8KFS - chains A and C of the 5 polymer chains in the assembly; structure by X-ray diffraction, 2.15 A resolution.

Chain A:
Name: Holliday junction resolvase MOC1, chloroplastic
From: Zea mays
Reference sequence: B4FCI7 (B4FCI7_MAIZE); numbering as in UniProt (aligned over 109-271)
Chain sequence (163 residues; each row starts with the number of its first residue):
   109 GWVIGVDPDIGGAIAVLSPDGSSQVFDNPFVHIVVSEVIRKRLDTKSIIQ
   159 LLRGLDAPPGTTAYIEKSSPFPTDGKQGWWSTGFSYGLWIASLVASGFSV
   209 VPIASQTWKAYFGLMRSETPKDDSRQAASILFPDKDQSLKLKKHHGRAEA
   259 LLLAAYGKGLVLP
What the authors report for this chain:
  - conformationally variable residues: Asp115, Asp117, Glu174, Glu257
  - mutagenesis - D115N, K229A, H253A, H253D: decreased catalytic activity
  - catalytic residues: Lys229 (proposed by the authors, not directly observed)
  - mutagenesis - H253K: abolished catalytic activity on HJ

Chain C:
Molecule: 33-nt DNA strand
Sequence (33 nucleotides; each row starts with the number of its first residue):
     1 CAATCGTGGGAGACCTTTGGTCTCCCTGCAGAT

Chain A / chain C interface:
Contacting residue pairs (22):
  Val143(A) - DA11(C)  phosphate contact
  Val143(A) - DG12(C)  phosphate contact
  Ser144(A) - DG10(C)  sugar contact
  Ser144(A) - DA11(C)  hydrogen bond to the phosphate
  Ser144(A) - DG12(C)  hydrogen bond to the phosphate
  Arg148(A) - DA11(C)  salt bridge to the phosphate
  Thr181(A) - DG8(C)  base contact
  Asp182(A) - DG8(C)  hydrogen bond to the base
  Gly183(A) - DG8(C)  hydrogen bond to the base
  Gly183(A) - DG9(C)  base contact
  Lys184(A) - DG9(C)  hydrogen bond to the phosphate
  Lys184(A) - DG10(C)  salt bridge to the phosphate
  Gln185(A) - DG9(C)  hydrogen bond to the base
  Gln185(A) - DG10(C)  hydrogen bond to the phosphate
  Gln185(A) - DA11(C)  phosphate contact
  Gly186(A) - DG9(C)  hydrogen bond to the base
  Leu249(A) - DA2(C)  sugar contact
  Leu249(A) - DA3(C)  phosphate contact
  Lys250(A) - DA3(C)  hydrogen bond to the phosphate
  Lys250(A) - DT4(C)  salt bridge to the phosphate
  Lys251(A) - DA2(C)  phosphate contact
  Lys251(A) - DA3(C)  hydrogen bond to the phosphate
Interface residues without a listed pair, chain A (13 interface residues in all): Val142

Overview:
13 residues of chain A and 8 residues of chain C are in contact, with 10 hydrogen bonds and 3 salt bridges.
Polar contacts include Asp182(A)-DG8(C), Gly183(A)-DG8(C) and Gln185(A)-DG9(C). From the paper: the catalytic
residue Lys229(A); D115N, K229A and H253A of chain A, among others, reduce catalytic activity; 5 substitutions
were tested in all.
Chain A is Holliday junction resolvase MOC1, chloroplastic (Zea mays) and chain C is a 33-nt DNA strand; the
structure, Crystal structure of ZmMOC1/nicked Holliday junction complex at ground state, was determined by
X-ray diffraction together with 8KFR, 8KFT, 8KFU, 8KFV and 8KFW from the same study.
